PDB entry 8USD | electron microscopy, 2.70 A resolution | chains f and U of the 5 polymer chains in the assembly

== Chain f ==
Protein: 26S proteasome non-ATPase regulatory subunit 2
From: Homo sapiens
Reference sequence: Q13200 (PSMD2_HUMAN); residues 1-908 here = UniProt positions 1-908
Amino-acid sequence (908 residues; numbered 1 to 908; the number before each row is that of its first residue):
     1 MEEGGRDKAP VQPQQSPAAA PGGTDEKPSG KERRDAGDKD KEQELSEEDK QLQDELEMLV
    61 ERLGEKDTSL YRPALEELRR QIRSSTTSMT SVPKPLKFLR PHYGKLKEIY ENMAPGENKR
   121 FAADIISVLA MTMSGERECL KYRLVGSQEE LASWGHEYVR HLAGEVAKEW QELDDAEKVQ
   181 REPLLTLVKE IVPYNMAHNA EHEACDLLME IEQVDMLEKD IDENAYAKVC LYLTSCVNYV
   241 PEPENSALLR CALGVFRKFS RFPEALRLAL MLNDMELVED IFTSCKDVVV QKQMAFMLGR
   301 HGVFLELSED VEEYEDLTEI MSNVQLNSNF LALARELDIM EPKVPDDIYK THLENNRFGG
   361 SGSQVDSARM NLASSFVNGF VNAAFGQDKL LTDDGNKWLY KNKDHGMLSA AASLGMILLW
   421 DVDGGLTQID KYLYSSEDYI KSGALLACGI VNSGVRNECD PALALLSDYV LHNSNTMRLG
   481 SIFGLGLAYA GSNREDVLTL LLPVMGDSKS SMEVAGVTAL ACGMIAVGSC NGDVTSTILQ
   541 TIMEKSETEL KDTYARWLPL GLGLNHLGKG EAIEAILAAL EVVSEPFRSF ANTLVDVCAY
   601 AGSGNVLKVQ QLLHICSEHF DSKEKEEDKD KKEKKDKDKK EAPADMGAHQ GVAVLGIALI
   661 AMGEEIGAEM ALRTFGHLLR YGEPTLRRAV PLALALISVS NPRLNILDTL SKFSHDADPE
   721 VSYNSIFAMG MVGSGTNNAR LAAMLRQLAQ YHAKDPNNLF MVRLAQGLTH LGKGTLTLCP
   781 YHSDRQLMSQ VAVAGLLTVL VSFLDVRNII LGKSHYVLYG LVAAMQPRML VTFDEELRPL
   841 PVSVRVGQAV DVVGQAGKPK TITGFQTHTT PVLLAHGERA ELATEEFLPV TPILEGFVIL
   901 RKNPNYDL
Not modelled in the structure: 1-154, 173-181, 356-366, 621-644
Curated features (UniProtKB/Swiss-Prot):
  - modified residue: Met1 (N-acetylmethionine), Ser16 (Phosphoserine), Thr24 (Phosphothreonine), Ser29 (Phosphoserine), Ser147 (Phosphoserine), Tyr194 (Phosphotyrosine), Ser361 (Phosphoserine), Ser363 (Phosphoserine), Lys551 (N6-acetyllysine)

== Chain U ==
Protein: 26S proteasome non-ATPase regulatory subunit 1
From: Homo sapiens
Reference sequence: Q99460 (PSMD1_HUMAN); numbering as in UniProt (aligned over 1-953)
Amino-acid sequence (953 residues; each row starts with the number of its first residue):
     1 MITSAAGIIS LLDEDEPQLK EFALHKLNAV VNDFWAEISE SVDKIEVLYE DEGFRSRQFA
    61 ALVASKVFYH LGAFEESLNY ALGAGDLFNV NDNSEYVETI IAKCIDHYTK QCVENADLPE
   121 GEKKPIDQRL EGIVNKMFQR CLDDHKYKQA IGIALETRRL DVFEKTILES NDVPGMLAYS
   181 LKLCMSLMQN KQFRNKVLRV LVKIYMNLEK PDFINVCQCL IFLDDPQAVS DILEKLVKED
   241 NLLMAYQICF DLYESASQQF LSSVIQNLRT VGTPIASVPG STNTGTVPGS EKDSDSMETE
   301 EKTSSAFVGK TPEASPEPKD QTLKMIKILS GEMAIELHLQ FLIRNNNTDL MILKNTKDAV
   361 RNSVCHTATV IANSFMHCGT TSDQFLRDNL EWLARATNWA KFTATASLGV IHKGHEKEAL
   421 QLMATYLPKD TSPGSAYQEG GGLYALGLIH ANHGGDIIDY LLNQLKNASN DIVRHGGSLG
   481 LGLAAMGTAR QDVYDLLKTN LYQDDAVTGE AAGLALGLVM LGSKNAQAIE DMVGYAQETQ
   541 HEKILRGLAV GIALVMYGRM EEADALIESL CRDKDPILRR SGMYTVAMAY CGSGNNKAIR
   601 RLLHVAVSDV NDDVRRAAVE SLGFILFRTP EQCPSVVSLL SESYNPHVRY GAAMALGICC
   661 AGTGNKEAIN LLEPMTNDPV NYVRQGALIA SALIMIQQTE ITCPKVNQFR QLYSKVINDK
   721 HDDVMAKFGA ILAQGILDAG GHNVTISLQS RTGHTHMPSV VGVLVFTQFW FWFPLSHFLS
   781 LAYTPTCVIG LNKDLKMPKV QYKSNCKPST FAYPAPLEVP KEKEKEKVST AVLSITAKAK
   841 KKEKEKEKKE EEKMEVDEAE KKEEKEKKKE PEPNFQLLDN PARVMPAQLK VLTMPETCRY
   901 QPFKPLSIGG IIILKDTSED IEELVEPVAA HGPKIEEEEQ EPEPPEPFEY IDD
Not modelled in the structure: 1-827, 839-953
Curated features (UniProtKB/Swiss-Prot):
  - modified residue: Met1 (N-acetylmethionine), Thr273 (Phosphothreonine), Ser290 (Phosphoserine), Lys310 (N6-acetyllysine), Thr311 (Phosphothreonine), Ser315 (Phosphoserine), Lys720 (N6-acetyllysine), Thr830 (Phosphothreonine), Ser834 (Phosphoserine)

== Interface between chain f and chain U ==
Pairs across the interface (9; chain f residue first):
  Asn605(f) - Ile835(U)
  Val606(f) - Leu833(U)
  Val606(f) - Ile835(U)  hydrophobic
  Leu607(f) - Leu833(U)  hydrophobic
  Leu607(f) - Ile835(U)  hydrophobic
  Gln610(f) - Thr830(U)
  Gln610(f) - Ala831(U)  hydrogen bond (side chain-backbone)
  Gln610(f) - Leu833(U)
  His614(f) - Thr830(U)
Interface residues without a listed pair, chain f (6 interface residues in all): Pro241
Interface residues without a listed pair, chain U (5 interface residues in all): Thr836

== In short ==
The interface between chain f and chain U involves 6 residues on one side and 5 on the other; the contacts
include 1 hydrogen bond. The hydrogen-bonded pair is Gln610(f)-Ala831(U).
Chain f is 26S proteasome non-ATPase regulatory subunit 2 and chain U is 26S proteasome non-ATPase regulatory
subunit 1, both from Homo sapiens; the structure, Rpn1/Nub1UBL-focused alignment of the non-substrate-engaged
human 26S proteasome, was determined by electron microscopy.
